PDB entry 7CKH | X-ray diffraction, 1.79 A resolution | chain A

[Chain A]
Name: Tyrosine--tRNA ligase
Organism: Methanocaldococcus jannaschii (strain ATCC 43067 / DSM 2661 / JAL-1 / JCM 10045 / NBRC 100440)
Notes: EC 6.1.1.1
Reference sequence: Q57834 (SYY_METJA); residues 1-306 here = UniProt positions 1-306
Sequence (314 residues; numbered 1 to 314; the number before each row is that of its first residue):
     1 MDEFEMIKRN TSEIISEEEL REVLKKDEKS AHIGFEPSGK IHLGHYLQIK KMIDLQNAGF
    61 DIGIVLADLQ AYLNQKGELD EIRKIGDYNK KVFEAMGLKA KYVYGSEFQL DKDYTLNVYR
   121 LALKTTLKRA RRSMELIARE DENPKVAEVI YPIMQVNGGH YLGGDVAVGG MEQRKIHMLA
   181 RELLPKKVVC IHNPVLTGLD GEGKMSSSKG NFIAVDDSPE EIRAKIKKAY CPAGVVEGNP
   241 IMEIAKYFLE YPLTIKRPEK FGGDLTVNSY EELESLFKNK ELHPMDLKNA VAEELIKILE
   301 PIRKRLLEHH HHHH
Not modelled in the structure: 311-314
Construct notes: engineered mutation H32 (Tyr in Q57834), G63 (Ile in Q57834), V65 (Leu in Q57834), Q70 (His in Q57834), G158 (Asp in Q57834), G159 (Ile in Q57834), G164 (Val in Q57834); expression tag (307-314)
Curated features (UniProtKB/Swiss-Prot):
  - region (Interaction with t-RNA): K228 to C231, H283 to K288
  - motif: P37 to H45 ('HIGH' region), K204 to S208 ('KMSKS' region)
  - binding site (L-tyrosine): E36, Q173
  - binding site (ATP): S207
  - site: N143 (Interaction with t-RNA)
  - mutagenesis: E107 (E107T: Confers specificity for the non-natural amino acid O-methyl-tyrosine; when associated with Q-32; A-158 and P-162), L162 (L162P: Confers specificity for the non-natural amino acid O-methyl-tyrosine; when associated with Q-32; T-107 and A-158), D286 (D286A: Decreases the rate of aminoacylation more than 10-fold, without effect on tyrosyl adenylate synthesis ...), K288 (K288A: Decreases the rate of aminoacylation more than 200-fold, without effect on tyrosyl adenylate synthesis)

[Summary]
UniProt lists L-tyrosine-binding residues E36 and Q173, ATP-binding residue S207 and 4 mutagenesis sites.
Chain A is Tyrosine--tRNA ligase (Methanocaldococcus jannaschii (strain ATCC 43067 / DSM 2661 / JAL-1 / JCM
10045 / NBRC 100440)); the structure, Crystal structure of TMSiPheRS, was determined by X-ray diffraction
(same publication as 7CKG and 6KRG).
